PDB entry 5E3O | X-ray diffraction, 2.78 A resolution | chains A and C of the 4 polymer chains in the assembly

Chain A:
Protein: DNA-binding protein Fis
Organism: Escherichia coli
UniProt: P0A6R3 (FIS_ECOLI); residue numbers follow UniProt; this construct covers 1-98
Sequence (98 residues; row label = number of the first residue in the row):
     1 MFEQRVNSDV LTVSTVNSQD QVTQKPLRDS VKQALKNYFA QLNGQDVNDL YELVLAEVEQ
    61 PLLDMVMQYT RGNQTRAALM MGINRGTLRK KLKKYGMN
Unresolved in the structure: 1-7
Curated features (UniProtKB/Swiss-Prot):
  - DNA-binding region: Gln-74 to Lys-93 (H-T-H motif)
  - region: Asn-17 to Gly-44 (Required for the stimulation of HIN-mediated recombination)
What the authors report for this chain:
  - conformationally variable residues (side-chain flip): Asn-84, Arg-89
  - binding site for the 27-nt DNA strand (chain C): Arg-89
  - mutagenesis - N73A (140-fold): decreased binding to F1
  - mutagenesis - R71A, T75A: unchanged binding to F1
  - mutagenesis - R71A: decreased binding to F27
  - mutagenesis - R71A: decreased binding to F28
  - mutagenesis - R71A: decreased binding to F1+/-8G

Chain C:
Molecule: 27-nt DNA strand
Sequence (27 nucleotides; each row starts with the number of its first residue):
     1 AAATTTGGAG GAATTTTCTC CAAATTT

Chain A / chain C interface:
Pairs across the interface - 10 pairs, chain A then chain C:
  Gly-82(A) / DT17(C)  phosphate contact
  Ile-83(A) / DT17(C)  phosphate contact
  Asn-84(A) / DT17(C)  hydrogen bond to the phosphate
  Asn-84(A) / DC18(C)  base contact
  Arg-85(A) / DC20(C)  base contact
  Thr-87(A) / DT16(C)  sugar contact
  Thr-87(A) / DT17(C)  hydrogen bond to the phosphate
  Lys-90(A) / DT15(C)  sugar contact
  Lys-90(A) / DT16(C)  salt bridge to the phosphate
  Lys-91(A) / DT16(C)  salt bridge to the phosphate

Summary:
7 residues of chain A face 5 of chain C across their interface; the contacts include 2 hydrogen bonds and 2
salt bridges. Polar pairs include Asn-84(A)/DT17(C), Thr-87(A)/DT17(C) and Lys-90(A)/DT16(C). The paper
reports a binding site for the 27-nt DNA strand (chain C) at Arg-89(A); N73A of chain A reduces binding to F1;
3 substitutions were tested in all.
Chain A is DNA-binding protein Fis (Escherichia coli) and chain C is a 27-nt DNA strand; the structure,
Crystal structure of Fis bound to 27bp DNA F32 (AAATTTGGAGGAATTTTCTCCAAATTT), was determined by X-ray
diffraction, deposited together with 5DS9, 5E3L, 5DTD, 5E3M and 5E3N.
